Entry 7B2H (X-ray diffraction, 2.12 A resolution); this record covers chains C and D of the 6 polymer chains in the assembly.

== Chain C ==
Name: Methyl-coenzyme M reductase I subunit gamma
From: Methanothermobacter marburgensis (strain ATCC BAA-927 / DSM 2133 / JCM 14651 / NBRC 100331 / OCM 82 / Marburg)
Notes: EC 2.8.4.1; engineered mutation(s): wild-type
UniProt: P11562 (MCRG_METTM); numbering as in UniProt (aligned over 1-249)
Amino-acid sequence (249 residues; row label = number of the first residue in the row):
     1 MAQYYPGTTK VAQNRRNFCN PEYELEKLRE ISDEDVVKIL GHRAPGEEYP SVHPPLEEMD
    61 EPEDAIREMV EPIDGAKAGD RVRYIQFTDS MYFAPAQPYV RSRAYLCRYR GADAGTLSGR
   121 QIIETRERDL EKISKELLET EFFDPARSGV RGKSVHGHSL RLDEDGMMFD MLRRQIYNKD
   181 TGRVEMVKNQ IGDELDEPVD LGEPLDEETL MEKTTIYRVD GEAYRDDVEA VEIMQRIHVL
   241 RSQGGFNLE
Not modelled in the structure: 1
UniProt features mapped onto this chain:
  - binding site (coenzyme M): R120

== Chain D ==
Name: Methyl-coenzyme M reductase I subunit alpha
From: Methanothermobacter marburgensis (strain ATCC BAA-927 / DSM 2133 / JCM 14651 / NBRC 100331 / OCM 82 / Marburg)
Notes: EC 2.8.4.1; engineered mutation(s): wild-type
UniProt: P11558 (MCRA_METTM); residue numbers follow UniProt; this construct covers 1-550
Amino-acid sequence (550 residues; numbered 1 to 550; the number before each row is that of its first residue):
     1 MADKLFINAL KKKFEESPEE KKTTFYTLGG WKQSERKTEF VNAGKEVAAK RGIPQYNPDI
    61 GTPLGQRVLM PYQVSTTDTY VEGDDLHFVN NAAMQQMWDD IRRTVIVGLN HAHAVIEKRL
   121 GKEVTPETIT HYLETVNHAM PGAAVVQEHM VETHPALVAD SYVKVFTGND EIADEIDPAF
   181 VIDINKQFPE DQAETLKAEV GDGIWQVVRI PTIVSRTCDG ATTSRWSAMQ IGMSMISAYK
   241 QAAGEAATGD FAYAAKHAEV IHMGTYLPVR RARGENEPGG VPFGYLADIC QSSRVNYEDP
   301 VRVSLDVVAT GAMLYDQIWL GSYMSGGVGF TQYATAAYTD NILDDFTYFG KEYVEDKYGL
   361 CEAPNNMDTV LDVATEVTFY GLEQYEEYPA LLEDQFGGSQ RAAVVAAAAG CSTAFATGNA
   421 QTGLSGWYLS MYLHKEQHSR LGFYGYDLQD QCGASNVFSI RGDEGLPLEL RGPNYPNYAM
   481 NVGHQGEYAG ISQAPHAARG DAFVFNPLVK IAFADDNLVF DFTNVRGEFA KGALREFEPA
   541 GERALITPAK
Not modelled in the structure: 1-2, 550
Modified / non-standard residues: H257 (N1-methylated histidine; MHS); R271 (5-methyl-arginine; AGM); Q400 (2-methyl-glutamine; MGN); G445 (thioglycin; GL3); D450 (didehydroaspartate; DYA); C452 (S-methylcysteine; SMC)
UniProt features mapped onto this chain:
  - binding site (coenzyme F430): Q147
  - binding site (coenzyme B): R225, K256, H257, R270
  - binding site (coenzyme M): Y333, Y444
  - modified residue: H257 (Pros-methylhistidine), R271 (5-methylarginine), G445 (1-thioglycine), C452 (S-methylcysteine)

== How chain C and chain D interact ==
Contacting residue pairs (21):
  V52(C) with K118(D)
  R81(C) with R119(D); L120(D), hydrogen bond (side chain-backbone); G121(D)
  R83(C) with L120(D); E245(D), salt bridge
  Y84(C) with A242(D), hydrophobic
  R120(C) with A243(D), hydrogen bond (side chain-backbone); G244(D), hydrogen bond (side chain-backbone)
  E124(C) with E245(D); A246(D), hydrogen bond (side chain-backbone)
  G152(C) with A242(D); A243(D), hydrogen bond (backbone-backbone)
  K153(C) with A243(D)
  S154(C) with V146(D), hydrogen bond (side chain-backbone)
  H156(C) with E148(D)
  F169(C) with E148(D)
  M171(C) with V146(D); E148(D)
  I191(C) with Q241(D)
  D193(C) with K240(D), salt bridge
Other interface residues (no listed pair), chain C (16 interface residues in all): V82, I122
Other interface residues (no listed pair), chain D (14 interface residues in all): Q147

== In short ==
16 residues of chain C face 14 of chain D across their interface, with 6 hydrogen bonds and 2 salt bridges.
Among the polar pairs are R83(C)-E245(D), D193(C)-K240(D) and R81(C)-L120(D).
Here chain C is Methyl-coenzyme M reductase I subunit gamma and chain D is Methyl-coenzyme M reductase I
subunit alpha, both from Methanothermobacter marburgensis (strain ATCC BAA-927 / DSM 2133 / JCM 14651 / NBRC
100331 / OCM 82 / Marburg). Entry 7B2H (Crystal structure of the methyl-coenzyme M reductase from
Methanothermobacter Marburgensis derivatized with xenon) was determined by X-ray diffraction together with
7B2C from the same study.
